4KA3 - chains A and B; structure by X-ray diffraction, 2.71 A resolution.

[Chain A]
Name: Mitogen-activated protein kinase 14
Source organism: Mus musculus
Notes: EC 2.7.11.24
Reference sequence: P47811 (MK14_MOUSE); residue numbers follow UniProt; this construct covers 1-360
Sequence (360 residues; row label = number of the first residue in the row):
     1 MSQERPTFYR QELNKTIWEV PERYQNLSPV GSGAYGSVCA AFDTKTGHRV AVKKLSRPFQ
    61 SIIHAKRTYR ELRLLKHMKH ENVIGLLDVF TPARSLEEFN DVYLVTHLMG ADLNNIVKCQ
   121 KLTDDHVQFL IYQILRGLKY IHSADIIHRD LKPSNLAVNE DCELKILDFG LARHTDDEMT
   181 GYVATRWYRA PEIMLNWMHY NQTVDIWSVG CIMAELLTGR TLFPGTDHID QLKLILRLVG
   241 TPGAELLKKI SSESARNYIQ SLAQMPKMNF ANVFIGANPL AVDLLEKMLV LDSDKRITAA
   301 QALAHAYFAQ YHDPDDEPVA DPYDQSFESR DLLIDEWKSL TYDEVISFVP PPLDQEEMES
Disordered / not traced: 1-3, 173-183, 355-360

[Chain B]
Name: TGF-beta-activated kinase 1 and MAP3K7-binding protein 1
Source organism: Homo sapiens
Reference sequence: Q15750 (TAB1_HUMAN); residue numbers follow UniProt; this construct covers 395-415
Sequence (29 residues; numbered 395 to 423; the number before each row is that of its first residue):
   395 SSAQSTSKTS VTLSLVMPSQ GLEHHHHHH
Disordered / not traced: 395-405, 414-423
Construct notes: expression tag (416-423)
Swiss-Prot annotation at these positions:
  - glycosylation: Ser395 (O-linked (GlcNAc) serine)
  - mutagenesis: Ser395 (S395A: About 50% loss of IL-6 secretion after IL-1alpha stimulation)

[How chain A and chain B interact]
Contacting residue pairs - 23 pairs, chain A then chain B:
  Ala111(A) with Met411(B), hydrophobic; Pro412(B)
  Asn115(A) with Pro412(B)
  Ile116(A) with Leu409(B), hydrophobic; Val410(B); Met411(B), hydrophobic
  Gln120(A) with Leu409(B); Val410(B), hydrogen bond (side chain-backbone)
  Asp125(A) with Leu407(B)
  His126(A) with Leu407(B); Ser408(B), hydrogen bond (side chain-backbone); Leu409(B)
  Phe129(A) with Leu407(B), hydrophobic
  Val158(A) with Leu409(B), hydrophobic
  Asn159(A) with Leu409(B); Met411(B)
  Glu160(A) with Ser408(B); Leu409(B), hydrogen bond (backbone-backbone); Met411(B)
  Asp161(A) with Leu407(B)
  Cys162(A) with Leu407(B), hydrophobic; Leu409(B), hydrophobic
  Tyr311(A) with Leu407(B)
Other interface residues (no listed pair), chain A (14 interface residues in all): Cys119

[Overview]
The interface between chain A and chain B involves 14 residues on one side and 6 on the other, with 3 hydrogen
bonds. Polar pairs include Gln120(A)-Val410(B), His126(A)-Ser408(B) and Glu160(A)-Leu409(B). Curated
annotation (UniProt) lists one mutagenesis site on chain B.
Here chain A is Mitogen-activated protein kinase 14 (Mus musculus) and chain B is TGF-beta-activated kinase 1
and MAP3K7-binding protein 1 (Homo sapiens). Entry 4KA3 (Structure of MAP kinase in complex with a docking
peptide) was determined by X-ray diffraction.
